PDB entry 6J2Q | electron microscopy, 3.80 A resolution | chains H and M of the 47 polymer chains in the assembly

[Chain H]
Molecule: 26S protease regulatory subunit 7 homolog
Source organism: Saccharomyces cerevisiae S288c
UniProtKB: P33299 (PRS7_YEAST); residue numbers follow UniProt; this construct covers 1-467
Amino-acid sequence (467 residues; each row starts with the number of its first residue):
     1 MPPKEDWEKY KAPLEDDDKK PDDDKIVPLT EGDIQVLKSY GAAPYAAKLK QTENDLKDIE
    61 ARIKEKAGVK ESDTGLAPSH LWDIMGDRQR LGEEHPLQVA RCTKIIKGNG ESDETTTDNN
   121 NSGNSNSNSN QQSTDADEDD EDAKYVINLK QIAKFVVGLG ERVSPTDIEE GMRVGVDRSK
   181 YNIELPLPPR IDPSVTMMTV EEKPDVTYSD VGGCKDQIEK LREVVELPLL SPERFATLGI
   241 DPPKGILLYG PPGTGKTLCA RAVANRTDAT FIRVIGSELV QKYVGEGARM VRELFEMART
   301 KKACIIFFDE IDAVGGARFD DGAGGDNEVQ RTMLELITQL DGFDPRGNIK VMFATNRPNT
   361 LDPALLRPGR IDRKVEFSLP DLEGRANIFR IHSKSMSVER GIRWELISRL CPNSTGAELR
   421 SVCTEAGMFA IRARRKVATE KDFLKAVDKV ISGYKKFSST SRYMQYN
Not modelled in the structure: 1-76, 108-143
Curated features (UniProtKB/Swiss-Prot):
  - binding site (ATP): Gly-250 to Thr-257
  - modified residue (Phosphoserine): Ser-164, Ser-231

[Chain M]
Molecule: 26S protease regulatory subunit 6A
Source organism: Saccharomyces cerevisiae S288c
UniProtKB: P33297 (PRS6A_YEAST); numbering as in UniProt (aligned over 1-434)
Amino-acid sequence (434 residues; numbered 1 to 434; the number before each row is that of its first residue):
     1 MATLEELDAQ TLPGDDELDQ EILNLSTQEL QTRAKLLDNE IRIFRSELQR LSHENNVMLE
    61 KIKDNKEKIK NNRQLPYLVA NVVEVMDMNE IEDKENSEST TQGGNVNLDN TAVGKAAVVK
   121 TSSRQTVFLP MVGLVDPDKL KPNDLVGVNK DSYLILDTLP SEFDSRVKAM EVDEKPTETY
   181 SDVGGLDKQI EELVEAIVLP MKRADKFKDM GIRAPKGALM YGPPGTGKTL LARACAAQTN
   241 ATFLKLAAPQ LVQMYIGEGA KLVRDAFALA KEKAPTIIFI DELDAIGTKR FDSEKSGDRE
   301 VQRTMLELLN QLDGFSSDDR VKVLAATNRV DVLDPALLRS GRLDRKIEFP LPSEDSRAQI
   361 LQIHSRKMTT DDDINWQELA RSTDEFNGAQ LKAVTVEAGM IALRNGQSSV KHEDFVEGIS
   421 EVQARKSKSV SFYA
Not modelled in the structure: 1-40, 86-112
Curated features (UniProtKB/Swiss-Prot):
  - binding site (ATP): Gly-222 to Thr-229
  - modified residue: Ala-2 (N-acetylalanine), Tyr-180 (Phosphotyrosine)

[How chain H and chain M interact]
Residue-residue contacts - 83 pairs, chain H then chain M:
  Thr-103(H) / Ser-165(M)
  Thr-103(H) / Arg-166(M)  hydrogen bond (backbone-side chain)
  Lys-104(H) / Pro-160(M)  hydrogen bond (side chain-backbone)
  Lys-104(H) / Glu-162(M)  salt bridge
  Ile-106(H) / Pro-160(M)  hydrophobic
  Ile-152(H) / Ser-122(M)
  Ala-153(H) / Ser-122(M)
  Lys-154(H) / Leu-78(M)
  Lys-154(H) / Val-79(M)  hydrogen bond (backbone-backbone)
  Lys-154(H) / Ser-122(M)
  Lys-154(H) / Asp-164(M)  salt bridge
  Lys-154(H) / Ser-165(M)
  Phe-155(H) / Leu-78(M)  hydrophobic
  Val-156(H) / Leu-75(M)
  Val-156(H) / Pro-76(M)
  Val-156(H) / Tyr-77(M)
  Glu-170(H) / Arg-166(M)
  Gly-171(H) / Arg-166(M)
  Ser-179(H) / Lys-150(M)
  Lys-180(H) / Gln-74(M)
  Glu-223(H) / Met-400(M)
  Glu-223(H) / Arg-404(M)  salt bridge
  Arg-234(H) / Leu-403(M)  hydrogen bond (side chain-backbone)
  Leu-238(H) / Lys-367(M)
  Leu-238(H) / Met-368(M)
  Leu-238(H) / Thr-369(M)  hydrogen bond (backbone-backbone)
  Leu-238(H) / Ala-402(M)  hydrophobic
  Leu-238(H) / Ser-408(M)
  Gly-239(H) / Lys-367(M)
  Gly-239(H) / Met-368(M)
  Ile-240(H) / Met-368(M)  hydrophobic
  Ile-240(H) / Gly-399(M)
  Asp-241(H) / Val-396(M)
  Pro-243(H) / Val-396(M)  hydrophobic
  Tyr-283(H) / Met-254(M)  hydrophobic
  Val-284(H) / Gln-253(M)
  Val-284(H) / Met-254(M)  hydrogen bond (backbone-backbone)
  Val-284(H) / Glu-300(M)
  Gly-285(H) / Val-252(M)
  Ala-288(H) / Pro-249(M)
  Arg-289(H) / Lys-168(M)
  Arg-289(H) / Gln-253(M)  hydrogen bond
  Arg-292(H) / Gln-250(M)
  Phe-319(H) / Arg-329(M)
  Asp-320(H) / Arg-290(M)  salt bridge
  Asp-321(H) / Arg-290(M)  salt bridge
  Ala-323(H) / Ser-296(M)
  Gly-324(H) / Ser-296(M)
  Gly-324(H) / Asp-298(M)
  Gly-325(H) / Ser-296(M)
  Asn-327(H) / Thr-288(M)  hydrogen bond
  Gln-330(H) / Asp-284(M)
  Arg-331(H) / Val-252(M)
  Arg-331(H) / Ala-285(M)
  Arg-331(H) / Val-301(M)
  Leu-334(H) / Pro-249(M)
  Leu-334(H) / Glu-282(M)
  Leu-334(H) / Asp-284(M)
  Leu-334(H) / Ala-285(M)
  Glu-335(H) / Pro-249(M)
  Glu-335(H) / Gln-250(M)
  Thr-338(H) / Pro-249(M)
  Thr-338(H) / Glu-282(M)
  Gln-339(H) / Gln-250(M)
  Gly-342(H) / Thr-229(M)
  Phe-343(H) / Ala-232(M)
  Phe-343(H) / Arg-233(M)  hydrogen bond (backbone-side chain)
  Phe-343(H) / Ala-236(M)  hydrophobic
  Phe-343(H) / Phe-243(M)  hydrophobic
  Phe-343(H) / Lys-245(M)
  Pro-345(H) / Arg-233(M)
  Arg-346(H) / Glu-171(M)  salt bridge
  Ala-364(H) / Pro-224(M)  hydrophobic
  Arg-367(H) / Pro-224(M)
  Arg-367(H) / Asn-387(M)
  Pro-368(H) / Ala-389(M)
  Pro-368(H) / Gln-390(M)
  Pro-368(H) / Ala-393(M)  hydrophobic
  Asp-372(H) / Val-396(M)
  Asp-372(H) / Gln-423(M)
  Arg-373(H) / Glu-397(M)  salt bridge
  Arg-373(H) / Met-400(M)
  Lys-374(H) / Gln-423(M)  hydrogen bond (side chain-backbone)
Also at the interface, not in a pair above, chain H (59 interface residues in all): Arg-101, Cys-102, Val-157, Gly-158, Tyr-181, Val-224, Leu-227, Thr-237, Glu-286, Asp-341, Gly-369
Also at the interface, not in a pair above, chain M (63 interface residues in all): Ser-123, Ala-247, Tyr-255, Phe-279, Lys-295, Val-332, Lys-392, Gln-407, Ser-409, Val-422

[In short]
59 residues of chain H face 63 of chain M across their interface, with 10 hydrogen bonds and 7 salt bridges.
Polar contacts include Lys-104(H)/Glu-162(M), Lys-154(H)/Asp-164(M) and Glu-223(H)/Arg-404(M). Curated
annotation (UniProt) lists 8 ATP-binding residues on chain H; 8 ATP-binding residues on chain M.
Here chain H is 26S protease regulatory subunit 7 homolog and chain M is 26S protease regulatory subunit 6A,
both from Saccharomyces cerevisiae S288c. Entry 6J2Q (Yeast proteasome in Ub-accepted state (C1-b)) was
determined by electron microscopy together with 6J2N, 6J30, 6J2C and 6J2X from the same study.
